PDB entry 7QLP | X-ray diffraction, 2.30 A resolution | chain A

Chain A:
Molecule: Beta-lactamase TEM
Organism: Escherichia coli
Notes: EC 3.5.2.6
UniProtKB: P62593 (BLAT_ECOLX); residues 26-288 here correspond to UniProt positions 24-286 (UniProt number = residue number - 2)
Chain sequence (263 residues; numbered 26 to 288; the number before each row is that of its first residue):
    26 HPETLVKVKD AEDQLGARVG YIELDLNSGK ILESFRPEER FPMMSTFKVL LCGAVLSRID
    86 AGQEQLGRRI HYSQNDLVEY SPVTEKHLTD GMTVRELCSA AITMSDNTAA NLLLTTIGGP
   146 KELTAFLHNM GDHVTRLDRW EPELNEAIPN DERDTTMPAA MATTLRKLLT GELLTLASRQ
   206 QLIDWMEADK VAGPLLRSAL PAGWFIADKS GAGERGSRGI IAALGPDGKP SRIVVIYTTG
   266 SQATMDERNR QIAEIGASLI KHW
Construct notes: engineered mutation I84 (Val82 in P62593)
Cystine bridges: C77-C123
Covalent attachments: tazobactam intermediate (TBE) linked to S70
Ligand contacts: tazobactam intermediate (TBE): M69, E104, Y105, S130, N132, E166, P167, N170, S235, G236, A237, G238, E239
Curated features (UniProtKB/Swiss-Prot):
  - active site: S70 (Acyl-ester intermediate), E168 (Proton acceptor)
  - binding site (substrate): K234 to G236

In short:
Tazobactam intermediate is covalently linked to S70. UniProt lists active-site residues S70 and E168 and 3
substrate-binding residues.
Chain A is Beta-lactamase TEM (Escherichia coli); the structure, Structure of beta-lactamase TEM-171 complexed
with tazobactam intermediate at 2.3 A resolution, was determined by X-ray diffraction, deposited together with
7QNK and 7QOR.
